Entry 6XL9 (electron microscopy, 2.50 A resolution); this record covers chains D and N of the 10 polymer chains in the assembly.

# Chain D
Protein: DNA-directed RNA polymerase subunit beta'
Organism: Escherichia coli O157:H7
Notes: EC 2.7.7.6
UniProtKB: P0A8T8 (RPOC_ECO57); residues 1-1407 here = UniProt positions 1-1407
Amino-acid sequence (1407 residues; numbered 1 to 1407; the number before each row is that of its first residue):
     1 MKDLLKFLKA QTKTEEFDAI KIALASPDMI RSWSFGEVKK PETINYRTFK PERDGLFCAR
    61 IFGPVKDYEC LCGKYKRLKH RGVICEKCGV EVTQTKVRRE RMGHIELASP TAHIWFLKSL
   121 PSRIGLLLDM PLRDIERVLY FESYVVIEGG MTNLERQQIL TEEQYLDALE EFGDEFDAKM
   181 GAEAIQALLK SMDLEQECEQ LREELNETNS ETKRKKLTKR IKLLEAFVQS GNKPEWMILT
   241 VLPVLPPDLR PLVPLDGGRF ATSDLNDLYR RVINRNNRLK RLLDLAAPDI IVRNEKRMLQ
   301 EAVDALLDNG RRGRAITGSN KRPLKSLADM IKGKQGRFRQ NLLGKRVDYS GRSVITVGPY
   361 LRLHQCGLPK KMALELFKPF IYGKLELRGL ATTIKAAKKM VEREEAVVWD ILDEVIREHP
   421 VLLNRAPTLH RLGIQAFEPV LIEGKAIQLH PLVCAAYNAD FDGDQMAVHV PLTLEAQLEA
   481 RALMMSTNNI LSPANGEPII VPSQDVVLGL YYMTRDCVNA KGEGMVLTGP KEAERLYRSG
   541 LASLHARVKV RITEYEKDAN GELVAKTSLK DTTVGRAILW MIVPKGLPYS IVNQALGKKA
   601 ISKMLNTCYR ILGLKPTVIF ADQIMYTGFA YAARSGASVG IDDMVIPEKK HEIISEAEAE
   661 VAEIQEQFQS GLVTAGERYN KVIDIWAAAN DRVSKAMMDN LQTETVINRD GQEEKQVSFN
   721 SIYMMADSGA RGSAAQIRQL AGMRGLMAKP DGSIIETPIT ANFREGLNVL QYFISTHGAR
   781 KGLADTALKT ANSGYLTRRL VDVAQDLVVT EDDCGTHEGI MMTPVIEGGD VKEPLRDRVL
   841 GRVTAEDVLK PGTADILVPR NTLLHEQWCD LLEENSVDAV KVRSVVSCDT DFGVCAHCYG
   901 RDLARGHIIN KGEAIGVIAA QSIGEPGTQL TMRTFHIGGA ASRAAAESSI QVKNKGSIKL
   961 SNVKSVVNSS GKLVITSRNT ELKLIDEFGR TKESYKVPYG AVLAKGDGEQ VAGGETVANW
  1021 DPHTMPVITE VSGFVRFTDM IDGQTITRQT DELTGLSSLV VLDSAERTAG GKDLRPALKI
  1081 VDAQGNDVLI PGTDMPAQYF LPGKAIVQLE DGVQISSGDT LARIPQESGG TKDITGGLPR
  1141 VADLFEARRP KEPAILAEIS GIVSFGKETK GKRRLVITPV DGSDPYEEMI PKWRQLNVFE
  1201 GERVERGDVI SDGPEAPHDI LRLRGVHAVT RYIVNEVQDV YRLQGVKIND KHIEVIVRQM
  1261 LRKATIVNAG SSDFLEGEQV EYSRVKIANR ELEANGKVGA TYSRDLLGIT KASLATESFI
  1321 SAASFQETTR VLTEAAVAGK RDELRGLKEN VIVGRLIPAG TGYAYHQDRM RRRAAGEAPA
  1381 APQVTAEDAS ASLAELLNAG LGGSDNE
Unresolved in the structure: 1-15, 933-947, 1127-1134, 1377-1407
Swiss-Prot annotation at these positions:
  - binding site (Zn(2+)): Cys70, Cys72, Cys85, Cys88, Cys814, Cys888, Cys895, Cys898
  - binding site (Mg(2+)): Asp460, Asp462, Asp464
  - modified residue: Lys972 (N6-acetyllysine)
Ion coordination: Zn2+ site 1: Cys70, Cys72, Cys85, Cys88; Mg2+: Asp460, Asp462, Asp464 (shared with 1 residue of chain R); Zn2+ site 2: Cys814, Cys888, Cys895, Cys898

# Chain N
Molecule: synthetic non-template strand DNA
Sequence (54 nucleotides; numbered 35 to 88; the number before each row is that of its first residue):
    35 GCCTTGACCC TCCCCTAAGG GGAGGGTTTA GATTGTGTGC AGTCTGACGC GGCG

# Interface between chain D and chain N
Pairs across the interface (5; chain D residue first):
  Tyr46(D) with DG58(N), hydrogen bond to the phosphate
  Arg47(D) with DG58(N), salt bridge to the phosphate
  Arg1148(D) with DA81(N), phosphate contact; DC82(N), salt bridge to the phosphate
  Lys1311(D) with DG83(N), salt bridge to the phosphate
Other interface residues (no listed pair), chain N (5 interface residues in all): DA57

# In short
Chain D and chain N form an interface of 4 and 5 residues respectively; the contacts include 1 hydrogen bond
and 3 salt bridges. Among the polar pairs are Tyr46(D)-DG58(N), Arg47(D)-DG58(N) and Arg1148(D)-DC82(N). From
UniProt: 8 Zn2+-binding residues and 3 Mg2+-binding residues on chain D.
Chain D is DNA-directed RNA polymerase subunit beta' (Escherichia coli O157:H7) and chain N is synthetic
non-template strand DNA; the structure, Cryo-EM structure of EcmrR-RNAP-promoter initial transcribing complex
with 3-nt RNA transcript (EcmrR-RPitc-3nt), was determined by electron microscopy, deposited together with
6XL5, 6XL6, 6XLA, 6XLJ, 6XLK, 6XLL, 6XLM and 6XLN.
